1ZDJ - chains A and B of the 5 polymer chains in the assembly; structure by X-ray diffraction, 2.90 A resolution.

Chain A (and B):
Protein: Protein (MS2 protein capsid)
From: Enterobacterio phage MS2
Notes: chain B of this document is another copy of the same molecule, construct and numbering; everything in this record applies to it too
UniProt: P03612 (COAT_BPMS2); numbering as in UniProt (aligned over 1-129)
Amino-acid sequence (129 residues; numbered 1 to 129; the number before each row is that of its first residue):
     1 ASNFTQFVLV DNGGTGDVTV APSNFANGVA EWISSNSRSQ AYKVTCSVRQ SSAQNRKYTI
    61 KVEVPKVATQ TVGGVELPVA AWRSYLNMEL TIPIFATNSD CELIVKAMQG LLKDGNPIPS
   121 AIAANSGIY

Interface between chain A and chain B:
Contacting residue pairs (20):
  F25(A) with F25(B); A26(B)
  N27(A) with N27(B)
  G28(A) with A26(B); N27(B)
  Q54(A) with L77(B)
  R56(A) with R38(B)
  I94(A) with S37(B); R38(B), hydrogen bond (backbone-backbone); S39(B), hydrogen bond (backbone-backbone)
  F95(A) with S37(B); S39(B); G73(B); V75(B), hydrophobic; L77(B), hydrophobic
  A96(A) with S37(B)
  T97(A) with S37(B); G73(B)
  N98(A) with S35(B), hydrogen bond; N36(B)
Other interface residues (no listed pair), chain B (14 interface residues in all): G74, E76, V79

Summary:
10 residues of chain A and 14 residues of chain B are in contact, with 3 hydrogen bonds. Polar contacts
include N98(A)-S35(B), I94(A)-R38(B) and I94(A)-S39(B).
Chain A and chain B are both Protein (MS2 protein capsid) (Enterobacterio phage MS2); the structure, Structure
of bacteriophage coat protein-loop RNA complex, was determined by X-ray diffraction (same publication as
1ZDK).
